7V2L - chains A and J of the 22 polymer chains in the assembly; structure by electron microscopy, 3.30 A resolution.

Chain A:
Molecule: 16s ribosomal RNA
Source organism: Thermus thermophilus HB8
Sequence (1522 nucleotides; row label = number of the first residue in the row):
     1 UUUGUUGGAG AGUUUGAUCC UGGCUCAGGG UGAACGCUGG CGGCGUGCCU AAGACAUGCA
    61 AGUCGUGCGG GCCGCGGGGU UUUACUCCGU GGUCAGCGGC GGACGGGUGA GUAACGCGUG
   121 GGUGACCUAC CCGGAAGAGG GGGACAACCC GGGGAAACUC GGGCUAAUCC CCCAUGUGGA
   181 CCCGCCCCUU GGGGUGUGUC CAAAGGGCUU UGCCCGCUUC CGGAUGGGCC CGCGUCCCAU
   241 CAGCUAGUUG GUGGGGUAAU GGCCCACCAA GGCGACGACG GGUAGCCGGU CUGAGAGGAU
   301 GGCCGGCCAC AGGGGCACUG AGACACGGGC CCCACUCCUA CGGGAGGCAG CAGUUAGGAA
   361 UCUUCCGCAA UGGGCGCAAG CCUGACGGAG CGACGCCGCU UGGAGGAAGA AGCCCUUCGG
   421 GGUGUAAACU CCUGAACCCG GGACGAAACC CCCGACGAGG GGACUGACGG UACCGGGGUA
   481 AUAGCGCCGG CCAACUCCGU GCCAGCAGCC GCGGUAAUAC GGAGGGCGCG AGCGUUACCC
   541 GGAUUCACUG GGCGUAAAGG GCGUGUAGGC GGCCUGGGGC GUCCCAUGUG AAAGACCACG
   601 GCUCAACCGU GGGGGAGCGU GGGAUACGCU CAGGCUAGAC GGUGGGAGAG GGUGGUGGAA
   661 UUCCCGGAGU AGCGGUGAAA UGCGCAGAUA CCGGGAGGAA CGCCGAUGGC GAAGGCAGCC
   721 ACCUGGUCCA CCCGUGACGC UGAGGCGCGA AAGCGUGGGG AGCAAACCGG AUUAGAUACC
   781 CGGGUAGUCC ACGCCCUAAA CGAUGCGCGC UAGGUCUCUG GGUCUCCUGG GGGCCGAAGC
   841 UAACGCGUUA AGCGCGCCGC CUGGGGAGUA CGGCCGCAAG GCUGAAACUC AAAGGAAUUG
   901 ACGGGGGCCC GCACAAGCGG UGGAGCAUGU GGUUUAAUUC GAAGCAACGC GAAGAACCUU
   961 ACCAGGCCUU GACAUGCUAG GGAACCCGGG UGAAAGCCUG GGGUGCCCCG CGAGGGGAGC
  1021 CCUAGCACAG GUGCUGCAUG GCCGUCGUCA GCUCGUGCCG UGAGGUGUUG GGUUAAGUCC
  1081 CGCAACGAGC GCAACCCCCG CCGUUAGUUG CCAGCGGUUC GGCCGGGCAC UCUAACGGGA
  1141 CUGCCCGCGA AAGCGGGAGG AAGGAGGGGA CGACGUCUGG UCAGCAUGGC CCUUACGGCC
  1201 UGGGCGACAC ACGUGCUACA AUGCCCACUA CAAAGCGAUG CCACCCGGCA ACGGGGAGCU
  1261 AAUCGCAAAA AGGUGGGCCC AGUUCGGAUU GGGGUCUGCA ACCCGACCCC AUGAAGCCGG
  1321 AAUCGCUAGU AAUCGCGGAU CAGCCAUGCC GCGGUGAAUA CGUUCCCGGG CCUUGUACAC
  1381 ACCGCCCGUC ACGCCAUGGG AGCGGGCUCU ACCCGAAGUC GCCGGGAGCC UACGGGCAGG
  1441 CGCCGAGGGU AGGGCCCGUG ACUGGGGCGA AGUCGUAACA AGGUAGCUGU ACCGGAAGGU
  1501 GCGGCUGGAU CACCUCCUUU CU
Disordered / not traced: 1-4, 1512-1522
From the paper describing this entry:
  - mutagenesis - A901G: decreased catalytic activity

Chain J:
Name: 30S ribosomal protein S10
Source organism: Thermus thermophilus HB8
UniProtKB: Q5SHN7 (RS10_THET8); residue numbers follow UniProt; this construct covers 1-105
Chain sequence (105 residues; row label = number of the first residue in the row):
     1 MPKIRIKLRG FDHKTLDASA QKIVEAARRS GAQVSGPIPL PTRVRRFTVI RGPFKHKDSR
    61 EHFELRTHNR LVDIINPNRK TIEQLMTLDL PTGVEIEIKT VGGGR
Disordered / not traced: 1-2, 101-105

Chain A / chain J interface:
Residue-residue contacts - 68 pairs, chain A then chain J:
  G941(A) with Phe54(J), sugar contact
  A942(A) with Phe54(J), sugar contact; Lys55(J), hydrogen bond to the sugar
  A947(A) with Lys55(J), salt bridge to the phosphate; His56(J), phosphate contact
  C950(A) with Lys57(J), salt bridge to the phosphate
  G951(A) with Phe54(J), hydrogen bond to the sugar; Lys57(J), salt bridge to the phosphate
  A953(A) with Thr48(J), base contact; Lys57(J), salt bridge to the phosphate; Arg60(J), hydrogen bond to the base
  G1041(A) with Pro53(J), base contact
  C1042(A) with Arg51(J), hydrogen bond to the sugar; Pro53(J), base contact
  C1043(A) with Arg51(J), sugar contact; Gly52(J), sugar contact; His56(J), hydrogen bond to the sugar; Ser59(J), phosphate contact
  G1044(A) with Arg51(J), phosphate contact; His56(J), hydrogen bond to the sugar; Ser59(J), sugar contact
  A1106(A) with Ser35(J), phosphate contact; Pro37(J), hydrogen bond to the sugar; Ile38(J), sugar contact; Pro39(J), base contact
  G1107(A) with Ser35(J), phosphate contact
  U1108(A) with Arg5(J), phosphate contact; Ser35(J), hydrogen bond to the phosphate; Ile38(J), base contact
  U1109(A) with Arg5(J), salt bridge to the phosphate; Lys7(J), base contact; Leu40(J), base contact; Leu71(J), base contact
  U1133(A) with Pro39(J), hydrogen bond to the sugar; Leu40(J), sugar contact; Pro41(J), sugar contact
  A1134(A) with Pro39(J), sugar contact; Leu40(J), sugar contact; Pro41(J), sugar contact; Thr42(J), phosphate contact; Arg70(J), hydrogen bond to the phosphate
  A1135(A) with His13(J), phosphate contact; Asp17(J), sugar contact; His68(J), salt bridge to the phosphate; Arg70(J), salt bridge to the phosphate
  C1136(A) with His13(J), phosphate contact
  C1171(A) with Arg51(J), salt bridge to the phosphate
  G1180(A) with Pro53(J), base contact; Phe54(J), sugar contact; Lys55(J), sugar contact
  U1181(A) with Phe54(J), sugar contact
  G1184(A) with Pro53(J), base contact
  G1235(A) with Val44(J), phosphate contact
  C1236(A) with Arg43(J), base contact; Val44(J), phosphate contact; Arg45(J), phosphate contact
  G1237(A) with Arg43(J), base contact; Arg45(J), salt bridge to the phosphate
  A1261(A) with Arg9(J), salt bridge to the phosphate; Arg43(J), hydrogen bond to the sugar
  A1262(A) with Leu40(J), base contact; Pro41(J), sugar contact
  C1349(A) with Lys57(J), sugar contact; Arg60(J), hydrogen bond to the sugar
  C1350(A) with Thr48(J), hydrogen bond to the sugar; Arg60(J), sugar contact; His62(J), phosphate contact
  G1351(A) with His62(J), salt bridge to the phosphate
Also at the interface, not in a pair above, chain A (32 interface residues in all): A1170, G1179
Also at the interface, not in a pair above, chain J (32 interface residues in all): Gly36, Arg46, Ile50

Summary:
Chain A and chain J each contribute 32 residues to their interface; the contacts include 13 hydrogen bonds and
11 salt bridges. Among the polar pairs are A953(A)-Arg60(J), A942(A)-Lys55(J) and G951(A)-Phe54(J). The paper
reports that A901G of chain A reduces catalytic activity.
Here chain A is 16s ribosomal RNA and chain J is 30S ribosomal protein S10, both from Thermus thermophilus
HB8. Entry 7V2L (T.thermophilus 30S ribosome with KsgA, class K1k2) was determined by electron microscopy
(same publication as 7V2M, 7V2N, 7V2O, 7V2P and 7V2Q).
